6N25 - chains A and B of the 5 polymer chains in the assembly; structure by electron microscopy, 2.70 A resolution.

[Chain A (and B)]
Molecule: Bestrophin homolog
From: Gallus gallus
Notes: chain B of this document is another copy of the same molecule, construct and numbering; everything in this record applies to it too
Reference sequence: E1C3A0 (E1C3A0_CHICK); residue numbers follow UniProt; this construct covers 2-344
Chain sequence (348 residues; numbered 2 to 349; the number before each row is that of its first residue):
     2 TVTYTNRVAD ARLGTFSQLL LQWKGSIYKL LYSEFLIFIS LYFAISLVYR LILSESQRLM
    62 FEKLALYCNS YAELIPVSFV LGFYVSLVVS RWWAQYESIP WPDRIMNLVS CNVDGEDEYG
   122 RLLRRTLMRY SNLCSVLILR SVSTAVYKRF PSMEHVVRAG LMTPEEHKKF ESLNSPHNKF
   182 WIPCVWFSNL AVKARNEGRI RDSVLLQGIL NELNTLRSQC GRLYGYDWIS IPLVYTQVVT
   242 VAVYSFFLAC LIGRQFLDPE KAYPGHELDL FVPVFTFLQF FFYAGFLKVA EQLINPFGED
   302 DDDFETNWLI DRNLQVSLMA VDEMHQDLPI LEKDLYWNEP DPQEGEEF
Unresolved in the structure: 340-349
Sequence notes: engineered mutation Phe-287 (Trp in E1C3A0); expression tag (345-349)
Disulfide bonds: Cys-135/Cys-185
Metal / ion sites: Ca2+ site 1: Ala-10 (shared with Gln-293(B), Asn-296(B), Asp-301(B), Asp-304(B) of chain B); Ca2+ site 2: Gln-293, Asn-296, Asp-301, Asp-304 (shared with 1 residue of chain E)

[How chain A and chain B interact]
Residue-residue contacts (166):
  Thr-2(A) / Trp-229(B)
  Thr-2(A) / Ile-230(B)
  Thr-4(A) / Asp-228(B)
  Thr-4(A) / Trp-229(B)  hydrogen bond (side chain-backbone)
  Thr-4(A) / Ser-231(B)
  Tyr-5(A) / Ser-231(B)
  Tyr-5(A) / Ile-232(B)  hydrogen bond (side chain-backbone)
  Tyr-5(A) / Pro-233(B)
  Tyr-5(A) / Leu-234(B)  hydrophobic
  Tyr-5(A) / Thr-237(B)  hydrogen bond
  Thr-6(A) / Asp-228(B)  hydrogen bond (side chain-backbone)
  Thr-6(A) / Ser-231(B)  hydrogen bond
  Thr-6(A) / Asn-296(B)  hydrogen bond (backbone-side chain)
  Asn-7(A) / Thr-145(B)
  Val-9(A) / Glu-292(B)
  Val-9(A) / Ile-295(B)
  Val-9(A) / Asn-296(B)
  Ala-10(A) / Thr-145(B)
  Ala-10(A) / Asn-296(B)
  Ala-10(A) / Gly-299(B)
  Ala-10(A) / Asp-301(B)
  Ala-10(A) / Asp-304(B)
  Asp-11(A) / Gly-299(B)
  Asp-11(A) / Glu-300(B)  hydrogen bond (side chain-backbone)
  Asp-11(A) / Asp-301(B)  hydrogen bond (side chain-backbone)
  Ala-12(A) / Lys-289(B)
  Ala-12(A) / Glu-292(B)
  Ala-12(A) / Asp-301(B)  hydrogen bond (backbone-side chain)
  Arg-13(A) / Glu-35(B)
  Arg-13(A) / Lys-289(B)
  Leu-14(A) / Ser-34(B)
  Leu-14(A) / Glu-35(B)
  Thr-16(A) / Glu-292(B)  hydrogen bond
  Phe-17(A) / Tyr-85(B)
  Phe-17(A) / Thr-237(B)
  Phe-17(A) / Thr-241(B)
  Phe-17(A) / Glu-292(B)
  Ser-18(A) / Tyr-245(B)
  Leu-20(A) / Leu-234(B)  hydrophobic
  Leu-20(A) / Gln-238(B)  hydrogen bond (backbone-side chain)
  Leu-21(A) / Thr-241(B)
  Gln-23(A) / Leu-234(B)
  Gln-23(A) / Gln-238(B)  hydrogen bond (backbone-side chain)
  Lys-25(A) / Leu-234(B)
  Gly-26(A) / Leu-234(B)
  Gly-26(A) / Val-235(B)
  Ser-27(A) / Gln-238(B)
  Ile-28(A) / Val-235(B)  hydrophobic
  Ile-28(A) / Gln-238(B)  hydrogen bond (backbone-side chain)
  Ile-28(A) / Val-239(B)  hydrophobic
  Leu-31(A) / Val-235(B)  hydrophobic
  Ser-79(A) / Phe-80(B)
  Gly-83(A) / Phe-80(B)
  Val-86(A) / Phe-84(B)  hydrophobic
  Val-86(A) / Tyr-236(B)
  Val-90(A) / Phe-84(B)  hydrophobic
  Val-90(A) / Leu-88(B)  hydrophobic
  Val-90(A) / Tyr-236(B)
  Trp-93(A) / Ile-230(B)  hydrophobic
  Trp-93(A) / Ser-231(B)
  Trp-93(A) / Pro-233(B)
  Trp-94(A) / Arg-92(B)
  Trp-94(A) / Gly-226(B)
  Trp-94(A) / Tyr-227(B)  hydrophobic
  Trp-94(A) / Ile-230(B)  hydrophobic
  Tyr-97(A) / Gly-226(B)
  Tyr-97(A) / Trp-229(B)
  Tyr-97(A) / Ile-230(B)  hydrophobic
  Trp-102(A) / Tyr-225(B)  hydrophobic
  Asp-104(A) / Arg-218(B)  salt bridge
  Arg-105(A) / Asn-215(B)  hydrogen bond (side chain-backbone)
  Arg-105(A) / Thr-216(B)
  Arg-105(A) / Ser-219(B)  hydrogen bond
  Asn-108(A) / Cys-185(B)
  Asn-108(A) / Val-186(B)
  Asn-108(A) / Ser-189(B)  hydrogen bond (backbone-side chain)
  Asn-108(A) / Asn-215(B)  hydrogen bond
  Asn-108(A) / Arg-218(B)
  Leu-109(A) / Leu-211(B)  hydrophobic
  Leu-109(A) / Asn-215(B)
  Ser-111(A) / Val-186(B)
  Ser-111(A) / Asn-190(B)
  Cys-112(A) / Ser-189(B)
  Cys-112(A) / Asn-190(B)
  Cys-112(A) / Val-193(B)
  Asn-113(A) / Val-193(B)
  Arg-202(A) / Arg-196(B)
  Arg-202(A) / Asn-197(B)  hydrogen bond
  Asp-203(A) / Arg-196(B)  salt bridge
  Asp-203(A) / Ser-204(B)  hydrogen bond
  Val-205(A) / Ser-204(B)
  Val-205(A) / Val-205(B)  hydrophobic
  Leu-206(A) / Gln-208(B)
  Gly-209(A) / Gln-208(B)
  Arg-255(A) / Leu-75(B)
  Phe-257(A) / Tyr-68(B)
  Gly-266(A) / Tyr-72(B)
  Leu-269(A) / Lys-64(B)
  Leu-269(A) / Leu-65(B)  hydrophobic
  Leu-269(A) / Tyr-68(B)  hydrophobic
  Leu-271(A) / Leu-65(B)  hydrophobic
  Leu-271(A) / Tyr-68(B)  hydrophobic
  Phe-276(A) / Tyr-68(B)  hydrophobic
  Phe-276(A) / Tyr-72(B)
  Phe-276(A) / Ala-73(B)  hydrophobic
  Phe-276(A) / Leu-75(B)
  Phe-276(A) / Ala-250(B)  hydrophobic
  Gln-280(A) / Leu-75(B)
  Phe-282(A) / Val-242(B)  hydrophobic
  Phe-283(A) / Ile-76(B)  hydrophobic
  Phe-283(A) / Pro-77(B)
  Phe-283(A) / Val-239(B)
  Phe-283(A) / Ala-243(B)  hydrophobic
  Phe-287(A) / Val-81(B)  hydrophobic
  Phe-287(A) / Phe-84(B)  hydrophobic
  Phe-287(A) / Tyr-236(B)  hydrophobic
  Val-290(A) / Val-235(B)  hydrophobic
  Val-290(A) / Tyr-236(B)
  Asp-303(A) / Pro-233(B)
  Asp-303(A) / Leu-234(B)
  Phe-305(A) / Ile-230(B)  hydrophobic
  Glu-306(A) / Trp-229(B)
  Trp-309(A) / His-178(B)
  Trp-309(A) / Tyr-225(B)
  Trp-309(A) / Trp-229(B)  hydrophobic
  Arg-313(A) / His-178(B)
  Arg-313(A) / Trp-182(B)
  Arg-313(A) / Arg-218(B)
  Gln-316(A) / Asn-175(B)
  Gln-316(A) / Ser-176(B)  hydrogen bond
  Gln-316(A) / Pro-177(B)
  Gln-316(A) / His-178(B)
  Val-317(A) / Trp-182(B)
  Met-320(A) / Leu-174(B)  hydrophobic
  Met-320(A) / Asn-175(B)
  Met-320(A) / Ser-176(B)
  Met-320(A) / Trp-182(B)  hydrophobic
  Ala-321(A) / Trp-182(B)  hydrophobic
  Met-325(A) / Leu-174(B)  hydrophobic
  Met-325(A) / Trp-182(B)  hydrophobic
  Met-325(A) / Ile-183(B)  hydrophobic
  Met-325(A) / Val-186(B)  hydrophobic
  Met-325(A) / Asn-190(B)  hydrogen bond (backbone-side chain)
  His-326(A) / Asn-190(B)  hydrogen bond (backbone-side chain)
  Asp-328(A) / Lys-170(B)  salt bridge
  Asp-328(A) / Trp-187(B)
  Leu-329(A) / Asn-190(B)
  Leu-329(A) / Leu-191(B)  hydrophobic
  Pro-330(A) / Tyr-131(B)
  Pro-330(A) / Glu-167(B)
  Pro-330(A) / Trp-187(B)
  Leu-332(A) / Tyr-120(B)  hydrophobic
  Leu-332(A) / Leu-123(B)  hydrophobic
  Leu-332(A) / Thr-127(B)
  Glu-333(A) / Leu-123(B)
  Glu-333(A) / Thr-164(B)  hydrogen bond
  Glu-333(A) / Glu-166(B)
  Lys-334(A) / Leu-123(B)
  Asp-335(A) / Arg-126(B)  salt bridge
  Asp-335(A) / Arg-130(B)
  Leu-336(A) / Gly-161(B)
  Tyr-337(A) / Arg-126(B)  hydrogen bond (backbone-side chain)
  Trp-338(A) / Arg-122(B)  hydrogen bond (backbone-side chain)
  Trp-338(A) / Leu-123(B)  hydrophobic
  Trp-338(A) / Arg-126(B)
  Asn-339(A) / Arg-122(B)
Also at the interface, not in a pair above, chain A (88 interface residues in all): Val-3, Tyr-29, Glu-98, Met-107, Pro-274, Leu-279, Tyr-284, Gln-293, Leu-294, Leu-310, Asp-312, Gln-327, Ile-331
Also at the interface, not in a pair above, chain B (98 interface residues in all): Leu-31, Ile-38, Cys-69, Glu-119, Leu-124, Arg-159, Ala-160, Pro-165, Phe-181, Lys-194, Leu-207, Ser-246, Leu-288, Ala-291, Gln-293, Leu-319, Asp-323

[Overview]
88 residues of chain A face 98 of chain B across their interface, with 25 hydrogen bonds and 4 salt bridges.
Among the polar pairs are Asp-104(A)/Arg-218(B), Asp-203(A)/Arg-196(B) and Asp-328(A)/Lys-170(B). Gln-293(A),
Asn-296(A), Asp-301(A) and Asp-304(A) coordinate Ca2+ site 2.
Chain A and chain B are both Bestrophin homolog (Gallus gallus); the structure, BEST1 open state W287F mutant,
calcium-bound, was determined by electron microscopy (same publication as 6N23, 6N24, 6N26, 6N27 and 6N28).
